8U02 - chains B and A of the 4 polymer chains in the assembly; structure by electron microscopy, 3.28 A resolution.

[Chain B]
Protein: Guanine nucleotide-binding protein G(o) subunit alpha
Organism: Homo sapiens
Reference sequence: P09471 (GNAO_HUMAN); residues 1-354 here = UniProt positions 1-354
Chain sequence (354 residues; each row starts with the number of its first residue):
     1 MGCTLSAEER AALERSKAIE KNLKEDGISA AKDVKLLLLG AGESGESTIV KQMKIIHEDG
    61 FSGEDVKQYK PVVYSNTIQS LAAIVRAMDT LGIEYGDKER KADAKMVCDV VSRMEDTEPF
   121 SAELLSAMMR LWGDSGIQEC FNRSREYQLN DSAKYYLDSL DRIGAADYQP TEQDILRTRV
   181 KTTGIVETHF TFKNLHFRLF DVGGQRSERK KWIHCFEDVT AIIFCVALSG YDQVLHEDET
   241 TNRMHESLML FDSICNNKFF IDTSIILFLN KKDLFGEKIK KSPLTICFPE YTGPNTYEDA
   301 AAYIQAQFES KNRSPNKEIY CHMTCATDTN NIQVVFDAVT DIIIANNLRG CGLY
Unresolved in the structure: 1-5, 56-60
Sequence notes: engineered mutation Glu46 (Lys in P09471)
Swiss-Prot annotation at these positions:
  - region: Lys35 to Gly45, Ser47, Thr48 (G1 motif), Asp174 to Thr182 (G2 motif), Phe197 to Arg206 (G3 motif), Ile266 to Asp273 (G4 motif), Thr324 to Thr329 (G5 motif)
  - binding site (GTP): Glu43, Ser47, Thr48, Ser152, Leu176, Arg177, Thr178, Arg179, Asn270, Asp273, Cys325
  - binding site (Mg(2+)): Ser47, Thr182
  - modified residue: Arg179 (ADP-ribosylarginine), Gln205 (5-glutamyl histamine), Cys351 (ADP-ribosylcysteine)
  - lipidation: Gly2 (N-myristoyl glycine), Cys3 (S-palmitoyl cysteine), Cys351 (S-palmitoyl cysteine)
  - natural variant: Gly40 (G40R: In DEE17 and NEDIM; G40W: Found in a patient with intractable early-onset epilepsy), Ser47 (S47G: In NEDIM), Gln52 (Q52P: Found in a patient with intractable early-onset epilepsy; Q52R: In DEE17), Ile56 (I56T: In NEDIM), Asp174 (D174G: In DEE17), Thr191 to Phe197 (deletion: In DEE17), Gly203 (G203R: In DEE17), Arg209 (R209C: In DEE17 and NEDIM; R209G: In NEDIM; R209H: In NEDIM; R209L: In NEDIM), Ala227 (A227V: In NEDIM), Glu246 (E246G: In NEDIM; E246K: In NEDIM), Ile279 (I279N: In DEE17)
  - mutagenesis: Cys351 (C351A: Strong loss of binding to ADGRG3)
Reported in the primary citation:
  - disease-associated variants - K46E, R209C: decreased signaling (citing earlier work)
  - contacts within the chain: Gly40-Glu46 (backbone contact), Gly45-Glu46 (backbone contact)

[Chain A]
Protein: Guanine nucleotide-binding protein G(I)/G(S)/G(T) subunit beta-1
Organism: Homo sapiens
Reference sequence: P62873 (GBB1_HUMAN); numbering as in UniProt (aligned over 2-340)
Chain sequence (358 residues; each row starts with the number of its first residue; numbers below 1 keep their minus sign (Met-17 is residue -17)):
   -17 MHHHHHHLEV LFQGPGSSGS ELDQLRQEAE QLKNQIRDAR KACADATLSQ ITNNIDPVGR
    43 IQMRTRRTLR GHLAKIYAMH WGTDSRLLVS ASQDGKLIIW DSYTTNKVHA IPLRSSWVMT
   103 CAYAPSGNYV ACGGLDNICS IYNLKTREGN VRVSRELAGH TGYLSCCRFL DDNQIVTSSG
   163 DTTCALWDIE TGQQTTTFTG HTGDVMSLSL APDTRLFVSG ACDASAKLWD VREGMCRQTF
   223 TGHESDINAI CFFPNGNAFA TGSDDATCRL FDLRADQELM TYSHDNIICG ITSVSFSKSG
   283 RLLLAGYDDF NCNVWDALKA DRAGVLAGHD NRVSCLGVTD DGMAVATGSW DSFLKIWN
Unresolved in the structure: -17 to 1
Sequence notes: expression tag (-17 to 1)
Swiss-Prot annotation at these positions:
  - modified residue: Ser2 (N-acetylserine), His266 (Phosphohistidine)
  - natural variant: Leu30 (L30F: In MRD42; uncertain significance), Arg52 (R52G: In MRD42), Gly64 (G64V: In MRD42), Asp76 (D76E: In MRD42; D76G: In MRD42), Gly77 (G77S: In MRD42), Lys78 (K78R: In MRD42), Ile80 (I80N: In MRD42; I80T: In MRD42), His91 (H91R: In MRD42; uncertain significance), Ala92 (A92T: In MRD42), Pro94 (P94S: In MRD42), Leu95 (L95P: In MRD42), Arg96 (R96L: In MRD42), 5 further natural variant entries in UniProt

[How chain B and chain A interact]
Residue-residue contacts (66):
  Glu9(B) - Thr86(A)
  Glu9(B) - Asn88(A)  hydrogen bond
  Ala12(B) - Asn88(A)
  Leu13(B) - Asn88(A)
  Arg15(B) - Val90(A)  hydrogen bond (side chain-backbone)
  Arg15(B) - His91(A)  hydrogen bond
  Arg15(B) - Gly131(A)  hydrogen bond (side chain-backbone)
  Ser16(B) - Asn88(A)
  Ser16(B) - Lys89(A)  hydrogen bond (side chain-backbone)
  Ile19(B) - Lys89(A)
  Ile19(B) - Val90(A)
  Ile19(B) - His91(A)
  Ile19(B) - Ala92(A)  hydrophobic
  Glu20(B) - Lys89(A)  salt bridge
  Leu23(B) - Lys78(A)
  Leu23(B) - Ile80(A)  hydrophobic
  Leu23(B) - Lys89(A)
  Asp26(B) - Lys78(A)  salt bridge
  Gly27(B) - Leu55(A)
  Gln79(B) - Arg137(A)
  Gln79(B) - Thr173(A)  hydrogen bond (side chain-backbone)
  Gln79(B) - Gly174(A)
  Arg86(B) - Thr173(A)
  Arg86(B) - Gln175(A)  hydrogen bond
  Val111(B) - Arg137(A)  hydrogen bond (backbone-side chain)
  Val111(B) - Glu172(A)
  Ser112(B) - Glu172(A)
  Met114(B) - Arg134(A)  hydrogen bond (backbone-side chain)
  Met114(B) - Ser136(A)
  Met114(B) - Arg137(A)  hydrogen bond
  Met114(B) - Ile171(A)
  Met114(B) - Glu172(A)
  Asp116(B) - Arg137(A)  salt bridge
  Thr117(B) - Arg134(A)  hydrogen bond
  Glu118(B) - Glu130(A)
  Glu118(B) - Arg134(A)  salt bridge
  Thr182(B) - Asp118(A)
  Thr182(B) - Asn119(A)  hydrogen bond (backbone-side chain)
  Gly184(B) - Leu117(A)
  Gly184(B) - Asn119(A)
  Ile185(B) - Leu117(A)  hydrophobic
  Glu187(B) - Trp99(A)  hydrogen bond
  Phe200(B) - Trp99(A)  hydrophobic
  Gln205(B) - Leu117(A)  hydrogen bond (side chain-backbone)
  Gln205(B) - Asn119(A)
  Gln205(B) - Tyr145(A)
  Ser207(B) - Tyr145(A)
  Ser207(B) - Gly162(A)
  Ser207(B) - Asp186(A)
  Glu208(B) - Asp186(A)  hydrogen bond (backbone-side chain)
  Lys211(B) - Tyr145(A)
  Lys211(B) - Met188(A)
  Lys211(B) - Asp228(A)  salt bridge
  Lys211(B) - Asn230(A)  hydrogen bond
  Lys211(B) - Asp246(A)  salt bridge
  Trp212(B) - Leu117(A)  hydrophobic
  His214(B) - Lys57(A)
  His214(B) - Tyr59(A)
  His214(B) - Trp332(A)
  Cys215(B) - Tyr59(A)
  Cys215(B) - Gln75(A)  hydrogen bond (backbone-side chain)
  Cys215(B) - Trp99(A)
  Phe216(B) - Trp99(A)  hydrophobic
  Glu217(B) - Lys57(A)  salt bridge
  Asp218(B) - Gln75(A)  hydrogen bond
  Phe259(B) - Arg314(A)
Also at the interface, not in a pair above, chain B (40 interface residues in all): Val72, Glu115, Tyr147, Thr183, Arg198, Arg206
Also at the interface, not in a pair above, chain A (40 interface residues in all): Arg52, Gly53, Arg96, Ser98, Cys204

[In short]
Chain B and chain A each contribute 40 residues to their interface, with 18 hydrogen bonds and 7 salt bridges.
Polar pairs include Glu20(B)-Lys89(A), Asp26(B)-Lys78(A) and Asp116(B)-Arg137(A). From the paper: K46E and
R209C of chain B reduce signaling; contacts within the chain involving Glu46(B), Gly40(B) and Gly45(B).
Chain B is Guanine nucleotide-binding protein G(o) subunit alpha and chain A is Guanine nucleotide-binding
protein G(I)/G(S)/G(T) subunit beta-1, both from Homo sapiens; the structure, CryoEM structure of D2 dopamine
receptor in complex with GoA KE mutant and dopamine, was determined by electron microscopy together with 8TZQ
from the same study.
